Entry 4Z8V (X-ray diffraction, 2.30 A resolution); this record covers chains A and B.

# Chain A
Name: AvrRxo1-ORF1
From: Xanthomonas oryzae pv. oryzicola
UniProtKB: Q6TKR8 (Q6TKR8_9XANT); residues 88-421 here = UniProt positions 88-421
Amino-acid sequence (334 residues; numbered 88 to 421; the number before each row is that of its first residue):
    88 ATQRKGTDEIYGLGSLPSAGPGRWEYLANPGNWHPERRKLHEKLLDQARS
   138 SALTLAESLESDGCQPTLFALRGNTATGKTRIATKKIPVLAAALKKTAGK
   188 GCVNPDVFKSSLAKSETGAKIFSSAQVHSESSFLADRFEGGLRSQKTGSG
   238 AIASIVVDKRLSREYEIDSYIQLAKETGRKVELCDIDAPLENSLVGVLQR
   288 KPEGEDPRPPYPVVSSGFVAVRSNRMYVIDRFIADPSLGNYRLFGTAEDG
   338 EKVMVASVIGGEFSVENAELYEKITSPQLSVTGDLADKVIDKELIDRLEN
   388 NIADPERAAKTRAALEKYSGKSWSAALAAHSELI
Disordered / not traced: 368-370
Reported in the primary citation:
  - mutagenesis - T167N: decreased growth

# Chain B
Name: AvrRxo1-ORF2
From: Xanthomonas oryzae pv. oryzicola
UniProtKB: Q6TKR9 (Q6TKR9_9XANT); residues 1-98 here = UniProt positions 1-98
Amino-acid sequence (98 residues; each row starts with the number of its first residue):
     1 MKTLTGADALEFHKKLKERNKALHASDLELALVHADAVGKERFDLEELEK
    51 ICDTSDAGRLTDAKERNDIYERMYYVEYPNVMTLKEFAHIVETLFSWS

# How chain A and chain B interact
Residue-residue contacts (63):
  G107(A) - S55(B)
  G107(A) - G58(B)
  P192(A) - S98(B)
  D193(A) - S98(B)  hydrogen bond
  K196(A) - S98(B)
  S211(A) - W97(B)
  H215(A) - F95(B)  hydrogen bond (side chain-backbone)
  H215(A) - S96(B)  hydrogen bond (side chain-backbone)
  H215(A) - W97(B)
  H215(A) - S98(B)
  D223(A) - R59(B)  salt bridge
  R247(A) - S98(B)  hydrogen bond (side chain-backbone)
  R250(A) - I69(B)
  R250(A) - M73(B)
  Y252(A) - D56(B)  hydrogen bond
  Y252(A) - L60(B)  hydrophobic
  Y252(A) - E65(B)
  S256(A) - R59(B)  hydrogen bond
  Y257(A) - R59(B)
  R295(A) - W97(B)
  P296(A) - W97(B)  hydrophobic
  P297(A) - T93(B)
  P297(A) - W97(B)
  P299(A) - Y78(B)
  P299(A) - L94(B)
  V300(A) - T93(B)
  V300(A) - L94(B)  hydrophobic
  V300(A) - W97(B)  hydrophobic
  V300(A) - S98(B)
  S303(A) - E77(B)  hydrogen bond
  S303(A) - Y78(B)  hydrogen bond
  V306(A) - E77(B)
  M313(A) - H13(B)
  M313(A) - L16(B)  hydrophobic
  M313(A) - K17(B)
  M313(A) - N20(B)  hydrogen bond
  I316(A) - H13(B)
  D317(A) - H13(B)  salt bridge
  D317(A) - K17(B)  salt bridge
  I320(A) - H13(B)
  F350(A) - A9(B)
  F350(A) - L10(B)  hydrophobic
  F350(A) - H13(B)
  S351(A) - T3(B)
  S351(A) - L4(B)
  V352(A) - T3(B)
  V352(A) - L4(B)  hydrogen bond (backbone-backbone)
  E353(A) - M1(B)
  E353(A) - T3(B)
  N354(A) - M1(B)
  A355(A) - M1(B)  hydrophobic
  A355(A) - L4(B)  hydrophobic
  A355(A) - F12(B)
  E356(A) - M1(B)
  Y358(A) - H13(B)  hydrogen bond
  Y358(A) - L16(B)  hydrophobic
  E359(A) - L16(B)
  E359(A) - R19(B)  salt bridge
  T362(A) - L16(B)
  T362(A) - N20(B)  hydrogen bond
  S363(A) - N20(B)
  L366(A) - D27(B)
  S418(A) - W97(B)
Interface residues without a listed pair, chain A (43 interface residues in all): P108, A212, E226, K246, E251, P294, S302
Interface residues without a listed pair, chain B (32 interface residues in all): K2, G6, A57, V76

# Overview
The interface between chain A and chain B involves 43 residues on one side and 32 on the other; the contacts
include 12 hydrogen bonds and 4 salt bridges. Polar contacts include D223(A)-R59(B), D317(A)-H13(B) and
D317(A)-K17(B). The paper reports that T167N of chain A reduces growth.
Chain A is AvrRxo1-ORF1 and chain B is AvrRxo1-ORF2, both from Xanthomonas oryzae pv. oryzicola; the
structure, Crystal structure of AVRRXO1-ORF1:-ORF2 complex, native, was determined by X-ray diffraction (same
publication as 4Z8Q, 4Z8T and 4Z8U).
